Entry 1PZP (X-ray diffraction, 1.45 A resolution); this record covers chain A.

== Chain A ==
Protein: Beta-lactamase TEM
Source organism: Escherichia coli
Notes: EC 3.5.2.6
Reference sequence: P62593 (BLAT_ECOLI); residues 26-288 here correspond to UniProt positions 24-286 (UniProt number = residue number - 2)
Sequence (263 residues; numbered 26 to 290; 2 numbers in that range are skipped by the numbering (no residue carries them; nothing is unmodelled there); the number before each row is that of its first residue):
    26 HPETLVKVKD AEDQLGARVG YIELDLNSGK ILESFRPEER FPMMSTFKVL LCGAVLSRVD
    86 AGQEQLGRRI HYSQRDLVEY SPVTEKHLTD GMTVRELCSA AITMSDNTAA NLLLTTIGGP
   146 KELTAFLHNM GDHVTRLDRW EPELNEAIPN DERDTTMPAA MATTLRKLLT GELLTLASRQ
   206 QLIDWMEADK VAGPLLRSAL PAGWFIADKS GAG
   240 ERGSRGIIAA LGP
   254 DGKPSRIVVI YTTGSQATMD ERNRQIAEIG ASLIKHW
Differences from the reference sequence: engineered mutation R100 (Asn98 in P62593)
Disulfides: C77-C123
Small-molecule neighbours:
  - Novel (FTA; 3-(4-phenylamino-phenylamino)-2-(1H-tetrazol-5-yl)-acrylonitrile), molecule 1: P27, L30, K34, E37, F60, R61
  - Novel (FTA), molecule 2: L221, A224, L225, I231, I246, A248, L250, V261, I263, I279, A280, E281, G283, A284, L286, I287
Curated features (UniProtKB/Swiss-Prot):
  - active site: S70 (Acyl-ester intermediate), E168 (Proton acceptor)
  - binding site (substrate): K234 to G236
Reported in the primary citation:
  - binding site for Novel: L221, I246, L250, V261, I263, I279, L286
  - conformationally variable residues (helix shift, side-chain flip): G218 to A224, R244, E274 to S285
  - catalytic residues: S70, R244 (citing earlier work)
  - mutagenesis - M182T: unchanged binding to Novel
  - mutagenesis - G238A: decreased binding to Novel
  - mutagenesis - G238A: decreased stability (citing earlier work)

== Summary ==
Chain A binds Novel. UniProt lists active-site residues S70 and E168 and 3 substrate-binding residues. From
the paper: catalytic residues S70 and R244; G238A reduces binding to Novel.
Chain A is Beta-lactamase TEM (Escherichia coli); the structure, TEM-1 Beta-Lactamase in Complex with a Novel,
Core-Disrupting, Allosteric Inhibitor, was determined by X-ray diffraction, deposited together with 1PZO.
